Entry 6FA1 (X-ray diffraction, 1.97 A resolution); this record covers chains C and F of the 6 polymer chains in the assembly.

== Chain C (and F) ==
Molecule: GTPase KRas
Source organism: Homo sapiens
Notes: chain F of this document is another copy of the same molecule, construct and numbering; everything in this record applies to it too
UniProt: P01116 (RASK_HUMAN), isoform P01116-2; residue numbers follow UniProt; this construct covers 1-168
Chain sequence (172 residues; row label = number of the first residue in the row; numbers below 1 keep their minus sign (Ala-3 is residue -3)):
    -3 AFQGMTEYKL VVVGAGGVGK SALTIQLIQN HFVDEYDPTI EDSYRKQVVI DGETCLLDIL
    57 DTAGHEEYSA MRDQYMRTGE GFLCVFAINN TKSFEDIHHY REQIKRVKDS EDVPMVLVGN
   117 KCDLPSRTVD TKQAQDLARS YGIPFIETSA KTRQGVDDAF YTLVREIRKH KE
Sequence notes: expression tag (-3 to 0); engineered mutation His61 (Gln in P01116)
Modified / non-standard residues: Cys51 (S-hydroxycysteine; CSO)
Ion coordination: Mg2+: Ser17, Thr35 (together with GMP-PNP)
Residues lining bound ligands: GMP-PNP (GNP; phosphoaminophosphonic acid-guanylate ester): Ala11, Gly12, Gly13, Val14, Gly15, Lys16, Ser17, Ala18, Phe28, Val29, Asp30, Glu31, Tyr32, Asp33, Pro34, Thr35, Thr58, Ala59, Gly60, Asn116, Lys117, Asp119, Leu120, Ser145, Ala146, Lys147
Curated features (UniProtKB/Swiss-Prot):
  - motif: Tyr32 to Tyr40 (Effector region)
  - binding site (GTP): Gly10 to Ala18, Val29 to Thr35, Ala59, Gly60, Asn116 to Asp119
  - modified residue: Met1 (N-acetylmethionine), Thr2 (N-acetylthreonine), Lys104 (N6-acetyllysine)
  - glycosylation: Thr35 (Microbial infection: O-linked (Glc) threonine)
  - natural variant: Lys5 (K5E: In NS3; K5N: In GASC), Gly10 (G10GG: In AML), Gly12 (G12A: In colorectal cancer samples; G12C: In lung carcinoma; G12D: In GASC, JMML and SFM; G12R: In lung cancer and bladder cancer; G12S: In GASC and JMML; G12V: In GASC), Gly13 (G13D: In GASC, JMML and OES; G13R: In pylocytic astrocytoma), Val14 (V14I: In NS3), Leu19 (L19F: In OES), Gln22 (Q22E: In CFC2; Q22R: In NS3), Pro34 (P34L: In NS3; P34Q: In NS3; P34R: In CFC2), Ile36 (I36M: In NS3), Thr58 (T58I: In NS3), Ala59 (A59T: In GASC), Gly60 (G60R: In CFC2; G60S: In NS3), 8 further natural variant entries in UniProt
  - mutagenesis: Asp38 (D38A: Decreased interaction with MAPKAP1/SIN1), Tyr40 (Y40A: Decreased interaction with MAPKAP1/SIN1)

== How chain C and chain F interact ==
Pairs across the interface (11):
  Asp47(C) - Gln25(F)  hydrogen bond
  Gln131(C) - Asp30(F)  hydrogen bond
  Glu143(C) - Lys147(F)  salt bridge
  Gln150(C) - Lys147(F)
  Gln150(C) - Thr148(F)
  Asp153(C) - Asn26(F)
  Asp154(C) - Asn26(F)
  Asp154(C) - His27(F)  salt bridge
  Asp154(C) - Phe28(F)  hydrogen bond (side chain-backbone)
  Thr158(C) - His27(F)  hydrogen bond
  Arg161(C) - Gln25(F)  hydrogen bond (side chain-backbone)
Other interface residues (no listed pair), chain C (9 interface residues in all): Tyr157

== In short ==
9 residues of chain C and 7 residues of chain F are in contact; the contacts include 5 hydrogen bonds and 2
salt bridges. Among the polar pairs are Glu143(C)-Lys147(F), Asp154(C)-His27(F) and Asp47(C)-Gln25(F). Ligands
of chain C: GMP-PNP.
Both chains are GTPase KRas (Homo sapiens). Entry 6FA1 (Antibody derived (Abd-4) small molecule binding to
KRAS) was determined by X-ray diffraction.
